Entry 9BE5 (electron microscopy, 3.30 A resolution); this record covers chains B and J of the 10 polymer chains in the assembly.

Chain B:
Molecule: Histone H4
From: Homo sapiens
Reference sequence: A0A9J8D176 (A0A9J8D176_CYPCA); residues 20-102 here correspond to UniProt positions 10-92 (UniProt number = residue number - 10)
Amino-acid sequence (83 residues; each row starts with the number of its first residue):
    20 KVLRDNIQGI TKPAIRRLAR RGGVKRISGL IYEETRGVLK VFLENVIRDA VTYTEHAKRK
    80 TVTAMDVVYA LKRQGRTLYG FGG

Chain J:
Molecule: 145-nt DNA strand
Sequence (145 nucleotides; numbered -72 to 72; the number before each row is that of its first residue; numbers below 1 keep their minus sign (DA-72 is residue -72)):
   -72 ATCGATGTAT ATATCTGACA CGTGCCTGGA GACTAGGGAG TAATCCCCTT GGCGGTTAAA
   -12 ACGCGGGGGA CAGCGCGTAC GTGCGTTTAA GCGGTGCTAG AGCTGTCTAC GACCAATTGA
    48 GCGGCCTCGG CACCGGGATT CTGAT

Chain B / chain J interface:
Contacting residue pairs - 13 pairs, chain B then chain J:
  Arg35(B) - DG8(J)  salt bridge to the phosphate
  Arg39(B) - DG8(J)  salt bridge to the phosphate
  Arg45(B) - DC7(J)  sugar contact
  Arg45(B) - DG8(J)  phosphate contact
  Ile46(B) - DC7(J)  phosphate contact
  Ile46(B) - DG8(J)  hydrogen bond to the phosphate
  Ser47(B) - DC7(J)  hydrogen bond to the phosphate
  Gly48(B) - DC7(J)  hydrogen bond to the phosphate
  Tyr51(B) - DG8(J)  phosphate contact
  Arg78(B) - DA28(J)  phosphate contact
  Lys79(B) - DG27(J)  salt bridge to the phosphate
  Lys79(B) - DA28(J)  hydrogen bond to the phosphate
  Thr80(B) - DA28(J)  hydrogen bond to the phosphate
Also at the interface, not in a pair above, chain B (12 interface residues in all): Lys44, Lys77
Also at the interface, not in a pair above, chain J (6 interface residues in all): DT9, DG29

Overview:
Chain B and chain J form an interface of 12 and 6 residues respectively, with 5 hydrogen bonds and 3 salt
bridges. Among the polar pairs are Ile46(B)-DG8(J), Ser47(B)-DC7(J) and Gly48(B)-DC7(J).
Chain B is Histone H4 (Homo sapiens) and chain J is a 145-nt DNA strand; the structure, Cryo-EM structure of
Human Nucleosome collected by EPU on Glacios at 3.3 Angstrom resolution, was determined by electron
microscopy.
